9DHP - chains D and H of the 8 polymer chains in the assembly; structure by electron microscopy, 4.18 A resolution (low resolution: residue-level contacts below are approximate; hydrogen-bond / salt-bridge calls are withheld).

# Chain D
Protein: Isoform Flip of Glutamate receptor 2
Source organism: Rattus norvegicus
UniProtKB: P19491 (GRIA2_RAT), isoform P19491-2; residues 391-820 here correspond to UniProt positions 412-841 (UniProt number = residue number + 21)
Amino-acid sequence (430 residues; numbered 391 to 820; the number before each row is that of its first residue):
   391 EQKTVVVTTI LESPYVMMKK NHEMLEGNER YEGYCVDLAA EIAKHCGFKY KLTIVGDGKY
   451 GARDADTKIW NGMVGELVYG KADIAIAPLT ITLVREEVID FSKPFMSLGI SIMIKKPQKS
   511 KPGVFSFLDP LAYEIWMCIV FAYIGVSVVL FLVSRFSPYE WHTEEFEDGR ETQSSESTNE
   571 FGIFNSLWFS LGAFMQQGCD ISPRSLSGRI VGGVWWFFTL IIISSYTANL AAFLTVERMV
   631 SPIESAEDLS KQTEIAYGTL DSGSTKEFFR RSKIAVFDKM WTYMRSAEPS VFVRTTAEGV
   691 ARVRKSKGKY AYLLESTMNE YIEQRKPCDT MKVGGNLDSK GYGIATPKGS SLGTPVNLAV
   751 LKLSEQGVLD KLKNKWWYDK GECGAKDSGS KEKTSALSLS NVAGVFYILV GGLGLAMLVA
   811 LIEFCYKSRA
Disordered / not traced: 550-564, 820
Construct notes: conflict Q392 (Asn413 in P19491)
Disulfide bonds: C718-C773
Curated features (UniProtKB/Swiss-Prot):
  - binding site (L-glutamate): P478, T480, R485, S654, T655, E705
  - site: R453 (Interaction with the cone snail toxin Con-ikot-ikot), I633 (Crucial to convey clamshell closure to channel opening), R660 (Interaction with the cone snail toxin Con-ikot-ikot), K752 (Interaction with the cone snail toxin Con-ikot-ikot)
  - modified residue (Phosphoserine): S662, S696
  - lipidation (S-palmitoyl cysteine): C589, C815

# Chain H
Protein: Voltage-dependent calcium channel gamma-2 subunit
Source organism: Mus musculus
UniProtKB: O88602 (CCG2_MOUSE); residues 5-207 here correspond to UniProt positions 6-208 (UniProt number = residue number + 1)
Amino-acid sequence (205 residues; each row starts with the number of its first residue):
     5 RGVQMLLTTV GAFAAFSLMT IAVGTDYWLY SRGVCKTKSV SENETSKKNE EVMTHSGLWR
    65 TCCLEGNFKG LCKQIDHFPE DADYEADTAE YFLRAVRASS IFPILSVILL FMGGLCIAAS
   125 EFYKTRHNII LSAGIFFVSA GLSNIIGIIV YISANAGDPS KSDSKKNSYS YGWSFYFGAL
   185 SFIIAEMVGV LAVHMFIDRH KQLTG
Disordered / not traced: 41-54, 83-92, 162-170
Construct notes: expression tag (208-209)
Disulfide bonds: C39-C67, C66-C76
Curated features (UniProtKB/Swiss-Prot):
  - glycosylation: N47 (N-linked (GlcNAc...) asparagine)

# How chain D and chain H interact
Contacting residue pairs - 19 pairs, chain D then chain H:
  E524(D) with Y173(H); Y175(H)
  F531(D) with A183(H); F186(H)
  I534(D) with F186(H)
  G535(D) with F186(H)
  V538(D) with E190(H); V194(H)
  V539(D) with V142(H)
  F541(D) with V194(H)
  L542(D) with V142(H)
  F546(D) with I201(H)
  S547(D) with I201(H)
  P548(D) with K205(H)
  Y549(D) with R130(H); N132(H); H204(H); K205(H)
  K641(D) with R36(H)
Interface residues without a listed pair, chain D (15 interface residues in all): M527, I573
Interface residues without a listed pair, chain H (17 interface residues in all): L146, I156, V197, F200

# In short
15 residues of chain D face 17 of chain H across their interface. UniProt lists 6 L-glutamate-binding residues
on chain D.
Here chain D is Isoform Flip of Glutamate receptor 2 (Rattus norvegicus) and chain H is Voltage-dependent
calcium channel gamma-2 subunit (Mus musculus). Entry 9DHP (Resting state 1 of the GluA2-gamma2 complex) was
determined by electron microscopy (same publication as 9DHQ, 9DHR, 9DHS, 9DHT, 9MRK, 9MRL, 9MRM and 9MRN).
